PDB entry 5WIC | X-ray diffraction, 2.55 A resolution | chains A and D

[Chain A (and D)]
Name: Conjugal transfer protein
Source organism: Escherichia coli
Notes: chain D of this document is another copy of the same molecule, construct and numbering; everything in this record applies to it too
UniProtKB: Q17U16 (Q17U16_ECOLX); residues 70-232 here = UniProt positions 70-232
Sequence (163 residues; numbered 70 to 232; the number before each row is that of its first residue):
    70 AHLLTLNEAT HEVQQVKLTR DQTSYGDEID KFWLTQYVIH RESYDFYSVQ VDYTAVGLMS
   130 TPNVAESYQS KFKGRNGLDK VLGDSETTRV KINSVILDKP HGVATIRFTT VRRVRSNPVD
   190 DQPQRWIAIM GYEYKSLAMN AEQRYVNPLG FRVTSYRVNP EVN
Unresolved in the structure: 70-87, 231-232 (chain D: 70-93, 231-232)

[Interface between chain A and chain D]
Residue-residue contacts (25):
  Q91(A) with Y214(D)
  S93(A) with Y214(D)
  Y94(A) with R213(D); Y214(D); P217(D), hydrophobic
  E97(A) with F101(D); Q105(D)
  I98(A) with W102(D), hydrophobic; Y214(D); P217(D), hydrophobic
  F101(A) with E97(D); I98(D), hydrophobic; F101(D), hydrophobic
  W102(A) with I98(D), hydrophobic
  Q105(A) with E97(D)
  R213(A) with Y94(D)
  Y214(A) with Y94(D); G95(D), hydrogen bond (side chain-backbone); K168(D), hydrogen bond
  V215(A) with I98(D)
  P217(A) with Y94(D), hydrophobic; I98(D); L218(D), hydrophobic
  L218(A) with P217(D), hydrophobic; L218(D), hydrophobic

[Overview]
Chain A and chain D form an interface of 13 and 12 residues respectively, with 2 hydrogen bonds. Polar
contacts include Y214(A)-G95(D) and Y214(A)-K168(D).
Both chains are Conjugal transfer protein (Escherichia coli). Entry 5WIC (TraE protein in complex with
2-Furoic Acid (FOA)) was determined by X-ray diffraction together with 5WII, 5WIO and 5WIP from the same
study.
